PDB entry 1BG1 | X-ray diffraction, 2.25 A resolution | chains B and A

# Chain B
Molecule: 18-nt DNA strand
Sequence (18 nucleotides; numbered 1001 to 1018; the number before each row is that of its first residue):
  1001 TGCATTTCCC GTAAATCT

# Chain A
Protein: Protein (transcription factor STAT3B)
From: Mus musculus
Reference sequence: P42227 (STAT3_MOUSE); residue numbers follow UniProt; this construct covers 127-722
Chain sequence (596 residues; each row starts with the number of its first residue):
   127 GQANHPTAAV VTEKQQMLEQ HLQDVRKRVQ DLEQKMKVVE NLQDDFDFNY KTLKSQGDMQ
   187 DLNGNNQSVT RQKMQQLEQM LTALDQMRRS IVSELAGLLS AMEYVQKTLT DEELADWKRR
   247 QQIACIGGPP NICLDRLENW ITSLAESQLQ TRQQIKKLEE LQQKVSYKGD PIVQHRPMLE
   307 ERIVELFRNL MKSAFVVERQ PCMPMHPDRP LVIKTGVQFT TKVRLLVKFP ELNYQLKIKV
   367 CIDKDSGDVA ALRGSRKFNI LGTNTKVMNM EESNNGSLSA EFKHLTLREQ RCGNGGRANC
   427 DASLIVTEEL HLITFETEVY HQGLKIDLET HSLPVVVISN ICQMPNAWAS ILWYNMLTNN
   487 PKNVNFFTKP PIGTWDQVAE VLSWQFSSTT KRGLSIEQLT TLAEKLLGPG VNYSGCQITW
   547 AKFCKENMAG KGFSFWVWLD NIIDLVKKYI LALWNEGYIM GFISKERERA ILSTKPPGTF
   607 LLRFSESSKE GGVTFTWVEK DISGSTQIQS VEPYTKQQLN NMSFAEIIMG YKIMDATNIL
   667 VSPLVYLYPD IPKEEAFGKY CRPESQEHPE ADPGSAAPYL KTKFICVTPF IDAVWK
Unresolved in the structure: 127-135, 185-193, 689-701, 717-722
Differences from the reference sequence: conflict Ser631 (Lys in P42227); modified residue (705)
Modified positions: Tyr705 (o-phosphotyrosine; PTR)
UniProt features mapped onto this chain:
  - motif: Asp150 to Met162 (Essential for nuclear import)
  - modified residue: Lys601 (Allysine), Lys615 (Allysine), Tyr640 (Phosphotyrosine), Lys685 (Allysine), Tyr705 (Phosphotyrosine), Lys707 (N6-acetyllysine), Thr714 (Phosphothreonine)
  - mutagenesis: Phe174 (F174W: No effect on nuclear import; when associated with A-77 and A-78), Arg609 (R609A: No effect on nuclear localization; when associated with F-705), Tyr705 (Y705F: Loss of interaction with Fam220a. No effect on nuclear localization; when associated with A-609)

# Interface between chain B and chain A
Contacting residue pairs - 12 pairs, chain B then chain A:
  DT1005(B) with Ile431(A), phosphate contact; Val432(A), hydrogen bond to the phosphate; Gln469(A), sugar contact
  DT1006(B) with Arg382(A), salt bridge to the phosphate; Arg417(A), phosphate contact; Val432(A), phosphate contact; Ser465(A), hydrogen bond to the phosphate; Asn466(A), base contact; Gln469(A), hydrogen bond to the phosphate
  DT1007(B) with Arg417(A), salt bridge to the phosphate; Ser465(A), base contact; Asn466(A), hydrogen bond to the base
Also at the interface, not in a pair above, chain B (4 interface residues in all): DC1008
Also at the interface, not in a pair above, chain A (8 interface residues in all): Glu415

# In short
4 residues of chain B face 8 of chain A across their interface; the contacts include 4 hydrogen bonds and 2
salt bridges. Polar pairs include DT1007(B)-Asn466(A), DT1005(B)-Val432(A) and DT1006(B)-Ser465(A). From
UniProt: 3 mutagenesis sites on chain A.
Here chain B is an 18-nt DNA strand and chain A is Protein (transcription factor STAT3B) (Mus musculus). Entry
1BG1 (Transcription factor STAT3B/DNA complex) was determined by X-ray diffraction.
